Entry 4P7V (X-ray diffraction, 1.93 A resolution); this record covers chains A and E of the 6 polymer chains in the assembly.

# Chain A (and E)
Molecule: Polyhedral bodies
From: Citrobacter freundii
Notes: chain E of this document is another copy of the same molecule, construct and numbering; everything in this record applies to it too
Reference sequence: B1VB62 (B1VB62_CITFR); numbering as in UniProt (aligned over 1-92)
Chain sequence (118 residues; each row starts with the number of its first residue; numbers below 1 keep their minus sign (Gly-1 is residue -1)):
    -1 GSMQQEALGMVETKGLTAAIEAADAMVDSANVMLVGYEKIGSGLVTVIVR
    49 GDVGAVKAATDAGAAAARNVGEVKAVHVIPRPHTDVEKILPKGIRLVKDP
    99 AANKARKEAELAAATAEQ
Disordered / not traced: -1 to 3, 90-116
Sequence notes: expression tag (-1 to 0, 93-116); engineered mutation Asp26 (Lys in B1VB62)
Reported in the primary citation:
  - binding site for glycerol: Ser40

# How chain A and chain E interact
Residue-residue contacts (41):
  Lys12(A) - Ser40(E)  hydrogen bond
  Gly13(A) - Glu10(E)
  Gly13(A) - Ile38(E)
  Leu14(A) - Glu10(E)  hydrogen bond (backbone-side chain)
  Leu14(A) - Glu36(E)
  Leu14(A) - Ile38(E)
  Leu14(A) - Thr44(E)
  Thr15(A) - Met8(E)
  Thr15(A) - Glu10(E)  hydrogen bond
  Thr15(A) - Thr44(E)
  Thr15(A) - Ala73(E)
  Thr15(A) - His75(E)
  Ile18(A) - Leu6(E)  hydrophobic
  Ile18(A) - Met8(E)  hydrophobic
  Ile18(A) - Ile77(E)  hydrophobic
  Ile18(A) - Ile87(E)  hydrophobic
  Glu19(A) - His75(E)  salt bridge
  Glu19(A) - Ile77(E)
  Ala21(A) - Ile87(E)  hydrophobic
  Asp22(A) - Ile77(E)
  Asp22(A) - Pro80(E)
  Asp22(A) - His81(E)  hydrogen bond (side chain-backbone)
  Asp22(A) - Val84(E)
  Val25(A) - His81(E)  hydrogen bond (backbone-side chain)
  Val25(A) - Asp83(E)
  Asp26(A) - His81(E)
  Met31(A) - Asp83(E)
  Leu32(A) - Asp83(E)  hydrogen bond (backbone-side chain)
  Leu32(A) - Lys86(E)  hydrogen bond (backbone-side chain)
  Leu32(A) - Ile87(E)  hydrophobic
  Gly34(A) - Ile87(E)
  Tyr35(A) - Ile87(E)
  Lys37(A) - Glu36(E)  salt bridge
  Lys37(A) - Lys37(E)  hydrogen bond (side chain-backbone)
  Gly39(A) - Ile38(E)
  Ser40(A) - Ile38(E)
  Ser40(A) - Ser40(E)
  Gly41(A) - Ile38(E)  hydrogen bond (backbone-backbone)
  Gly41(A) - Gly39(E)
  Gly41(A) - Ser40(E)
  Val68(A) - His75(E)
Other interface residues (no listed pair), chain A (22 interface residues in all): Val33, Leu42, Val43
Other interface residues (no listed pair), chain E (20 interface residues in all): Leu42, Leu88

# Overview
Chain A and chain E form an interface of 22 and 20 residues respectively; the contacts include 9 hydrogen
bonds and 2 salt bridges. Polar contacts include Glu19(A)-His75(E), Lys37(A)-Glu36(E) and Lys12(A)-Ser40(E).
From the paper: a binding site for glycerol at Ser40(A).
Both chains are Polyhedral bodies (Citrobacter freundii). Entry 4P7V (Structural insights into higher-order
assembly and function of the bacterial microcompartment protein PduA) was determined by X-ray diffraction
(same publication as 4P7T).
